PDB entry 6LSD | X-ray diffraction, 2.05 A resolution | chain A

# Chain A
Protein: YEATS domain-containing protein 2
From: Homo sapiens
Notes: fragment: YEATS domain of YEATS2
UniProt: Q9ULM3 (YETS2_HUMAN); numbering as in UniProt (aligned over 201-332)
Sequence (135 residues; each row starts with the number of its first residue):
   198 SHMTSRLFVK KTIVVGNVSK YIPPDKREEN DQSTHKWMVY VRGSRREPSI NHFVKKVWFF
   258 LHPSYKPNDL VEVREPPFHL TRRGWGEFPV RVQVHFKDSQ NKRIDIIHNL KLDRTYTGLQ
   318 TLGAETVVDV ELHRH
Not modelled in the structure: 198-201, 332
Construct notes: expression tag (198-200)
Curated features (UniProtKB/Swiss-Prot):
  - region (Histone H3K27cr binding): H259 to S261, W282 to E284
  - mutagenesis: H259 (H259A: Strongly reduced binding to histone H3 crotonylated at 'Lys-27' (H3K27cr)), S261 (S261A: Strongly reduced binding to histone H3 crotonylated at 'Lys-27' (H3K27cr)), Y262 (Y262A: Strongly reduced binding to histone H3 crotonylated at 'Lys-27' (H3K27cr)), W282 (W282A: Strongly reduced binding to histone H3 crotonylated at 'Lys-27' (H3K27cr)), G283 (G283A: Abolished binding to histone H3 crotonylated at 'Lys-27' (H3K27cr)), E284 (E284A: Abolished binding to histone H3 crotonylated at 'Lys-27' (H3K27cr)), F285 (F285A: Strongly reduced binding to histone H3 crotonylated at 'Lys-27' (H3K27cr)), Y313 (Y313A: Reduced binding to histone H3 crotonylated at 'Lys-27' (H3K27cr))
What the authors report for this chain:
  - interface residues: S230, H259, S261, Y262, G281, W282
  - specificity-determining residues: S230, K263
  - mutagenesis - S230F (1.38-fold): decreased binding to 2
  - mutagenesis - S230F: increased binding to H3K27ac
  - mutagenesis - S230F (2.6-fold): increased binding to H3K27cr

# Overview
UniProt lists 8 mutagenesis sites. From the paper: S230F reduces binding to 2; interface residues S230, H259
and S261 among others.
Chain A is YEATS domain-containing protein 2 (Homo sapiens); the structure, Crystal Structure of YEATS domain
of human YEATS2 in complex with H3K27bz peptide, was determined by X-ray diffraction together with 6LS6 and
6LSB from the same study.
